Entry 9DUQ (electron microscopy, 2.80 A resolution); this record covers chains A and E of the 27 polymer chains in the assembly.

[Chain A (and E)]
Molecule: Tubulin alpha chain
Organism: Sus scrofa
Notes: chain E of this document is another copy of the same molecule, construct and numbering; everything in this record applies to it too
UniProt: Q2XVP4 (TBA1B_PIG); residue numbers follow UniProt; this construct covers 1-439
Chain sequence (439 residues; numbered 1 to 439; the number before each row is that of its first residue):
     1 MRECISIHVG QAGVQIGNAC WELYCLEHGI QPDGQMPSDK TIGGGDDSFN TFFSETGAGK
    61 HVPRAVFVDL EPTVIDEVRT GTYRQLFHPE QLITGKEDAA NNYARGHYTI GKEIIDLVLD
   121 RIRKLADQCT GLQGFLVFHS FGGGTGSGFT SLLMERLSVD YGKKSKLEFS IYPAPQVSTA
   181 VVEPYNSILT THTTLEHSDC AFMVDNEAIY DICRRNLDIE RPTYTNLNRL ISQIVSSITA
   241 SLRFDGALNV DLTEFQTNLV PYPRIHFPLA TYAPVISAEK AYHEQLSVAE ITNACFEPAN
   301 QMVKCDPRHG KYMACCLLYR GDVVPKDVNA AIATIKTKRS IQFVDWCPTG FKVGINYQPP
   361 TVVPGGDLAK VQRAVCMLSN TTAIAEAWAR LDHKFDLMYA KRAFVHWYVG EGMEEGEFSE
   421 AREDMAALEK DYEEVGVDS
Disordered / not traced: 38-46
Ion coordination: Mg2+: E71, D98 (together with GTP)
Small-molecule neighbours: GTP (guanosine-5'-triphosphate): G10, Q11, A12, Q15, D69, E71, D98, A99, A100, N101, S140, G142, G143, G144, T145, G146, I171, T179, E183, N206, Y224, L227, N228, I231
UniProt features mapped onto this chain:
  - motif: M1 to C4 (MREC motif)
  - active site: E254
  - binding site (GTP): G10, Q11, A12, Q15, E71, A99, S140, G143, G144, T145, G146, T179, E183, N206, Y224, N228, L252
  - binding site (Mg(2+)): E71
  - modified residue: K40 (N6,N6,N6-trimethyllysine), S48 (Phosphoserine), S232 (Phosphoserine), Y282 (3'-nitrotyrosine), R339 (Omega-N-methylarginine), S439 (Phosphoserine)
  - cross-link (Glycyl lysine isopeptide (Lys-Gly)): K326 (interchain with G-Cter in ubiquitin), K370 (interchain with G-Cter in ubiquitin)

[Chain A / chain E interface]
Residue-residue contacts (15):
  E279(A) - P89(E)
  K280(A) - E90(E)  salt bridge
  Y282(A) - T56(E)
  Y282(A) - K60(E)
  H283(A) - T56(E)
  H283(A) - K60(E)
  H283(A) - V62(E)
  H283(A) - Q85(E)  hydrogen bond (side chain-backbone)
  H283(A) - F87(E)
  H283(A) - H88(E)
  E284(A) - T56(E)
  Q285(A) - E55(E)
  Q285(A) - T56(E)
  Q285(A) - Q128(E)  hydrogen bond
  E297(A) - R123(E)  salt bridge
Also at the interface, not in a pair above, chain A (9 interface residues in all): N293, K338
Also at the interface, not in a pair above, chain E (14 interface residues in all): L86, D120, D127

[In short]
Chain A and chain E form an interface of 9 and 14 residues respectively; the contacts include 2 hydrogen bonds
and 2 salt bridges. Polar contacts include K280(A)-E90(E), E297(A)-R123(E) and H283(A)-Q85(E). Bound to chain
A: GTP.
Chain A and chain E are both Tubulin alpha chain (Sus scrofa); the structure, HURP(65-174) bound to
GMPCPP-stabilized microtubule, was determined by electron microscopy.
